PDB entry 6Z6P | electron microscopy, 4.43 A resolution (low resolution: residue-level contacts below are approximate; hydrogen-bond / salt-bridge calls are withheld) | chains A and I of the 14 polymer chains in the assembly

[Chain A]
Name: Histone H3
Organism: Xenopus laevis
Reference sequence: A0A310TTQ1 (A0A310TTQ1_XENLA); residues 38-134 here correspond to UniProt positions 39-135 (UniProt number = residue number + 1)
Chain sequence (97 residues; numbered 38 to 134; the number before each row is that of its first residue):
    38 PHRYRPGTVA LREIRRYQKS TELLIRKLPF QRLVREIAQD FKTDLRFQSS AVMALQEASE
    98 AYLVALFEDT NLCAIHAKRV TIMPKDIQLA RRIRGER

[Chain I]
Molecule: 145-nt DNA strand
Sequence (145 nucleotides; each row starts with the number of its first residue; numbers below 1 keep their minus sign (DA-72 is residue -72)):
   -72 ATCAGAATCC CGGTGCCGAG GCCGCTCAAT TGGTCGTAGA CAGCTCTAGC ACCGCTTAAA
   -12 CGCACGTACG CGCTGTCCCC CGCGTTTTAA CCGCCAAGGG GATTACTCCC TAGTCTCCAG
    48 GCACGTGTCA GATATATACA TCGAT

[Interface between chain A and chain I]
Residue-residue contacts (20; chain A residue first):
  His39(A) with DA71(I)
  Arg40(A) with DA71(I)
  Tyr41(A) with DG70(I)
  Arg42(A) with DA-5(I); DG70(I); DA71(I)
  Pro43(A) with DA-5(I)
  Thr45(A) with DC69(I); DG70(I)
  Arg63(A) with DA-14(I)
  Arg72(A) with DC-23(I)
  Leu82(A) with DC-23(I)
  Arg83(A) with DG-24(I); DC-23(I)
  Phe84(A) with DG-24(I)
  Arg116(A) with DG-3(I)
  Val117(A) with DC-4(I); DG-3(I)
  Thr118(A) with DC-4(I); DG-3(I)
Interface residues without a listed pair, chain A (19 interface residues in all): Arg49, Arg52, Gln85, Ser86, Lys115
Interface residues without a listed pair, chain I (11 interface residues in all): DA-15, DA67

[Summary]
The interface between chain A and chain I involves 19 residues on one side and 11 on the other.
Here chain A is Histone H3 (Xenopus laevis) and chain I is a 145-nt DNA strand. Entry 6Z6P (HDAC-PC-Nuc) was
determined by electron microscopy (same publication as 6Z6F, 6Z6H and 6Z6O).
